PDB entry 3H03 | X-ray diffraction, 1.90 A resolution | chain A

# Chain A
Name: Glutamate receptor 2
From: Rattus norvegicus
Reference sequence: P19491 (GRIA2_RAT), isoform P19491-3; the construct has insertions or renumbered stretches relative to UniProt, so the offset changes along the chain: 4-117 = UniProt 414-527; 120-261 = UniProt 653-794
Chain sequence (258 residues; row label = number of the first residue in the row):
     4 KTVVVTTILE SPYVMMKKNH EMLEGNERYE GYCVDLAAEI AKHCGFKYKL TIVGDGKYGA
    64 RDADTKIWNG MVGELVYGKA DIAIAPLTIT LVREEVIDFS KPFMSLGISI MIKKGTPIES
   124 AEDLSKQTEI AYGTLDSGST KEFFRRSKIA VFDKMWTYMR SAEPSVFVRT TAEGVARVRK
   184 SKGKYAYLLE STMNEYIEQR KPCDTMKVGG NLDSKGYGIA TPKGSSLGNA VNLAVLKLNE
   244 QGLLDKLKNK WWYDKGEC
Unresolved in the structure: 4
Differences from the reference sequence: linker (118-119)
UniProt features mapped onto this chain:
  - binding site (L-glutamate): P89, T91, R96, S142, T143, E193
  - site: R64 (Interaction with the cone snail toxin Con-ikot-ikot), I121 (Crucial to convey clamshell closure to channel opening), R148 (Interaction with the cone snail toxin Con-ikot-ikot), K240 (Interaction with the cone snail toxin Con-ikot-ikot)
  - modified residue (Phosphoserine): S150, S184
Disulfide bonds: C206-C261

# In short
From UniProt: 6 L-glutamate-binding residues.
Chain A is Glutamate receptor 2 (Rattus norvegicus); the structure, Crystal structure of the binding domain of
the AMPA subunit GluR2 bound to UBP277, was determined by X-ray diffraction, deposited together with 3H06.
